8GL8 - chains G and I of the 8 polymer chains in the assembly; structure by electron microscopy, 2.20 A resolution.

[Chain G]
Protein: Periplasmic chaperone for outer membrane proteins Skp
From: Flavobacterium johnsoniae
UniProtKB: A0A1M5G3C1 (A0A1M5G3C1_FLAJO); numbering as in UniProt (aligned over 1-341)
Sequence (341 residues; numbered 1 to 341; the number before each row is that of its first residue):
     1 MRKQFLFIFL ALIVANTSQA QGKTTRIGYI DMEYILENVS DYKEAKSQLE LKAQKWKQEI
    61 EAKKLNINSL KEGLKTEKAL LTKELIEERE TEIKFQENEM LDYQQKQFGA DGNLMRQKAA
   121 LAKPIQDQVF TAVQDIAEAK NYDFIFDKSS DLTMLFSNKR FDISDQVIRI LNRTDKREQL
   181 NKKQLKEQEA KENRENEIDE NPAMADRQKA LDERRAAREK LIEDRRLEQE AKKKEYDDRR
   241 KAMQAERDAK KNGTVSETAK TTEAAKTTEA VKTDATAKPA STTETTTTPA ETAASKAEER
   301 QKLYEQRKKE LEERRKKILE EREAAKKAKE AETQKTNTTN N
Disordered / not traced: 1-23, 197-341

[Chain I]
Protein: SprE
From: Flavobacterium johnsoniae
UniProtKB: A1E5T9 (A1E5T9_FLAJ1); residues 1-870 here = UniProt positions 1-870
Sequence (870 residues; numbered 1 to 870; the number before each row is that of its first residue):
     1 MKKNTLKYSF FLIFFLFLIA CSTKNNTFVN RNSHALSTKY NILYNGGLGL EKGLQAIKAN
    61 DQDNFWKMLP IEKMQFDENF SEGEKTKNPD FEKAETKATK AIQKHSMNIG GRERNYQIDE
   121 AYLMLGKARY YDQRFIPALE AFNYILYKYP NSSNIYTAKI WREKTNMRLG NDAIVVKNIN
   181 QLLKKTDLNK QTFSDANALL AEAFLNLEER DSAVAKLRIA EQFSRINEDR ARYKFILGQM
   241 YQEVGNKDSA TYYYDGVIHM NRKADRKYMM HAYAKKAQMY DYEKGNDTIF LKTYNKLVAD
   301 RENRPYYDVL FYEMGVFYDK KKDKENALKF YNKSLGRKSK DPYLMASAYR NIGNMYFKNT
   361 DYTMAAKYYD STLTKLNPKT REFAFIEKNR KNLDNVIKYE GIAKRNDSII KVYGMPDSER
   421 KIYFESYIAE LKKKDEAKRI LEEKEKEKLA NVERNNSASS APTAVNPNSL GKPANMDTDG
   481 IRPPSGNDAV STFYFYNPTT VAYGKLQFKK MWGNRTIGGN WRLSAIKAAN DAAMLNDSIN
   541 EAEANKLKDT VVIEKYTTAF YEKQLPKTQI AIDSIGKERN FAYYQLGLIY KEKFKEYTLA
   601 SDKLEQLLRN NPEEKLILPS MYNLYKIYQI TDPAKAEKIK SDITNNYPGS RYAQILNNTN
   661 TDDIPSPEKE YQKWYKLFQE EKFDVVLDNI DNLINQYSGD EIVSKFELLK ANTLGKVNGL
   721 EAYKKGLENV ADNYPNSDEG KNAREILEKQ VPTLERLNFT TEDNKNWKIL YLISNNDTKT
   781 LKQIEEAIRV FLLVENFERL TTSFDKYNRT QSFVAIHGLK SEAYAQDVAG VFRDDKKYKI
   841 AQPAIIISTE NYKVVQIKKN LEAYLTPKNP
Disordered / not traced: 1-20, 78-84, 444-550, 759-870
Covalently attached groups: alpha-D-mannopyranose (MAN) linked to Ser212, Ser249, Thr288, Ser371, Ser408
Small-molecule neighbours: alpha-D-mannopyranose (MAN): Ala571, Ser574, Ile575, Glu578

[How chain G and chain I interact]
Pairs across the interface (51):
  Asp41(G) - Ile174(I)
  Asp41(G) - Lys177(I)  salt bridge
  Asp41(G) - Asn178(I)
  Glu44(G) - Ile174(I)
  Glu44(G) - Lys177(I)
  Gln48(G) - Ala173(I)
  Lys52(G) - Gly170(I)
  Thr76(G) - Ile655(I)
  Glu77(G) - Tyr622(I)  hydrogen bond
  Glu77(G) - Lys626(I)
  Ala79(G) - Arg651(I)
  Leu80(G) - Tyr622(I)
  Leu80(G) - Arg651(I)
  Leu80(G) - Tyr652(I)  hydrophobic
  Lys83(G) - Asp738(I)
  Leu85(G) - Glu592(I)
  Arg89(G) - Glu592(I)  salt bridge
  Leu121(G) - Asn171(I)
  Lys123(G) - Ile136(I)
  Pro124(G) - Leu139(I)  hydrophobic
  Asp127(G) - Ile136(I)
  Asp127(G) - Glu140(I)
  Gln128(G) - Asn143(I)
  Thr131(G) - Tyr144(I)
  Thr131(G) - Tyr147(I)
  Asp135(G) - Tyr147(I)  hydrogen bond
  Asp135(G) - Lys148(I)  salt bridge
  Ile170(G) - Tyr147(I)  hydrophobic
  Thr174(G) - Leu146(I)
  Thr174(G) - Tyr147(I)
  Thr174(G) - Arg162(I)
  Asp175(G) - Lys159(I)  hydrogen bond (backbone-side chain)
  Asp175(G) - Arg162(I)  salt bridge
  Lys176(G) - Gln181(I)
  Arg177(G) - Leu146(I)  hydrogen bond (side chain-backbone)
  Arg177(G) - Tyr147(I)  hydrogen bond (side chain-backbone)
  Arg177(G) - Pro150(I)
  Arg177(G) - Ile155(I)
  Arg177(G) - Lys159(I)
  Gln179(G) - Ser152(I)
  Gln179(G) - Ser153(I)  hydrogen bond (side chain-backbone)
  Gln179(G) - Ile155(I)
  Gln179(G) - Tyr156(I)
  Leu180(G) - Asn151(I)
  Leu185(G) - Asn151(I)
  Gln188(G) - Asn151(I)
  Glu192(G) - Arg112(I)
  Glu192(G) - Asn151(I)  hydrogen bond
  Glu195(G) - Asn26(I)
  Glu195(G) - Arg31(I)  salt bridge
  Asn196(G) - Phe28(I)
Other interface residues (no listed pair), chain G (36 interface residues in all): Ala45, Glu88, Ala120, Ala132, Glu178, Asn193
Other interface residues (no listed pair), chain I (37 interface residues in all): Asn154, Leu588, Lys593

[In short]
The interface between chain G and chain I involves 36 residues on one side and 37 on the other, with 7
hydrogen bonds and 5 salt bridges. Polar pairs include Asp41(G)-Lys177(I), Arg89(G)-Glu592(I) and
Asp135(G)-Lys148(I). Bound to chain I: alpha-D-mannopyranose.
Chain G is Periplasmic chaperone for outer membrane proteins Skp and chain I is SprE, both from Flavobacterium
johnsoniae; the structure, The Type 9 Secretion System Extended Translocon - SprA-PorV-PPI-RemZ-SkpA-SprE
complex, was determined by electron microscopy.
